PDB entry 6G4F | X-ray diffraction, 2.50 A resolution | chains A and B

Chain A (and B):
Molecule: Aspartate aminotransferase family protein
From: Pseudomonas sp
Notes: chain B of this document is another copy of the same molecule, construct and numbering; everything in this record applies to it too
Reference sequence: A0A2D8IND4 (A0A2D8IND4_PSESP); residue numbers follow UniProt; this construct covers 1-455
Amino-acid sequence (464 residues; numbered 1 to 464; the number before each row is that of its first residue):
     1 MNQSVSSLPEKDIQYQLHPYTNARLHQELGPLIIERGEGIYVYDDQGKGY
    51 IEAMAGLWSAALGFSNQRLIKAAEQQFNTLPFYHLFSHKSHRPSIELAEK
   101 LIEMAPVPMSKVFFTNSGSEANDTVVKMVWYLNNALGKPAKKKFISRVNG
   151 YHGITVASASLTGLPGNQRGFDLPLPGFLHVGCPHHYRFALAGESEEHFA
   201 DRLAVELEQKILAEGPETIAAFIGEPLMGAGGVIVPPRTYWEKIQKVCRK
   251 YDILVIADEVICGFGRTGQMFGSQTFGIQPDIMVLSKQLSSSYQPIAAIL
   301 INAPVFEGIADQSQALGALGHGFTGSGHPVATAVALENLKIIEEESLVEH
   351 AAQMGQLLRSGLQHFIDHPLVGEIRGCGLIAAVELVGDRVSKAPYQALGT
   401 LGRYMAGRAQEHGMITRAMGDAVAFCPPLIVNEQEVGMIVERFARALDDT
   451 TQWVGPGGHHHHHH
Unresolved in the structure: 1-5, 457-464 (chain B: 1-5, 459-464)
Construct notes: expression tag (456-464)
Ligand contacts:
  - pyridoxal phosphate (PLP): Gly322, Phe323, Thr324
  - 4'-deoxy-4'-aminopyridoxal-5'-phosphate (PMP): Ser117, Gly118, Ser119, Asn122, Tyr151, His152, Gly153, Glu225, Asp258, Val260, Ile261, Lys287
What the authors report for this chain:
  - specificity-determining residues: Ser87 (proposed by the authors, not directly observed)

How chain A and chain B interact:
Residue-residue contacts - 260 pairs, chain A then chain B:
  Leu8(A) with Arg92(B); Ile95(B)
  Lys11(A) with Ile95(B); Glu99(B), salt bridge
  Asp12(A) with Ser90(B), hydrogen bond; Ile95(B)
  Ile13(A) with Lys111(B)
  Gln14(A) with Ser110(B); Lys111(B), hydrogen bond (backbone-side chain)
  Tyr15(A) with Ala98(B), hydrophobic; Glu99(B); Ile102(B), hydrophobic; Glu103(B), hydrogen bond; Ser110(B); Lys111(B); Val112(B), hydrogen bond (backbone-backbone)
  Gln16(A) with Leu85(B); Ser90(B), hydrogen bond; Ser94(B), hydrogen bond; Ile95(B); Ala98(B); Lys111(B); Val112(B); Phe114(B)
  Leu17(A) with Val112(B), hydrogen bond (backbone-backbone); Phe113(B); Met128(B), hydrophobic; Ile301(B), hydrophobic
  His18(A) with Leu85(B), hydrogen bond (side chain-backbone); Lys89(B), hydrogen bond (side chain-backbone); Ser90(B); Leu319(B)
  Pro19(A) with Leu85(B); Phe86(B); Ser87(B); Phe113(B); His321(B); Gly322(B)
  Tyr20(A) with Phe86(B), hydrophobic; Ser87(B), hydrogen bond (backbone-backbone); Leu319(B), hydrogen bond (backbone-backbone); Gly320(B); His321(B), hydrogen bond (backbone-backbone); Gly322(B)
  Thr21(A) with Phe86(B); Ser87(B), hydrogen bond (side chain-backbone); His88(B), hydrogen bond (side chain-backbone); Ala318(B); Leu319(B), hydrogen bond (backbone-backbone)
  Asn22(A) with Ser313(B); Gln314(B); Gly317(B); Ala318(B)
  Ala23(A) with Ala310(B), hydrophobic; Ser313(B), hydrogen bond (backbone-side chain)
  Arg24(A) with Phe306(B); Glu307(B), salt bridge; Ala310(B); Asp311(B), salt bridge; Gln314(B)
  His26(A) with His88(B), hydrogen bond
  Gln27(A) with Phe306(B)
  Pro31(A) with His88(B); Ser90(B)
  Leu32(A) with His88(B), hydrogen bond (backbone-backbone); Lys89(B); Ser90(B), hydrogen bond (backbone-backbone)
  Ile33(A) with Ser90(B)
  Ile34(A) with Leu80(B); Tyr83(B), hydrophobic; Ser90(B), hydrogen bond (backbone-backbone); His91(B)
  Glu35(A) with Thr79(B); Leu80(B)
  Arg36(A) with Thr79(B); Leu80(B)
  Gly37(A) with Thr79(B), hydrogen bond (backbone-backbone); Leu80(B)
  Glu52(A) with Tyr83(B), hydrogen bond
  Gly56(A) with Phe82(B); His84(B)
  Leu57(A) with Phe82(B); His84(B); Phe86(B), hydrophobic; Thr324(B)
  Ser59(A) with Phe82(B)
  Phe64(A) with Pro81(B); Phe82(B)
  Gln67(A) with Asn78(B), hydrogen bond
  Ile70(A) with Phe77(B); Asn78(B)
  Ala73(A) with Phe77(B), hydrophobic
  Phe77(A) with Ile70(B); Ala73(B), hydrophobic; Tyr293(B); Gln294(B)
  Asn78(A) with Gln67(B), hydrogen bond; Ile70(B)
  Thr79(A) with Glu35(B); Arg36(B); Gly37(B), hydrogen bond (backbone-backbone)
  Leu80(A) with Ile34(B); Glu35(B); Arg36(B); Gly37(B)
  Pro81(A) with Phe64(B); Tyr293(B)
  Phe82(A) with Gly56(B); Leu57(B); Ser59(B); Phe64(B); Ser292(B)
  Tyr83(A) with Ile34(B), hydrophobic; Glu52(B), hydrogen bond; Ile415(B)
  His84(A) with Gly56(B); Leu57(B)
  Leu85(A) with Gln16(B); His18(B), hydrogen bond (backbone-side chain); Pro19(B); Thr21(B)
  Phe86(A) with Pro19(B); Tyr20(B), hydrophobic; Thr21(B); Leu57(B), hydrophobic; Arg417(B)
  Ser87(A) with Pro19(B); Tyr20(B), hydrogen bond (backbone-backbone); Thr21(B), hydrogen bond (backbone-side chain); Arg417(B), hydrogen bond
  His88(A) with Thr21(B), hydrogen bond (backbone-side chain); Leu25(B); His26(B), hydrogen bond; Pro31(B); Leu32(B), hydrogen bond (backbone-backbone)
  Lys89(A) with His18(B), hydrogen bond (backbone-side chain); Leu32(B); Gln410(B)
  Ser90(A) with Asp12(B), hydrogen bond; Gln16(B); His18(B); Pro31(B); Leu32(B), hydrogen bond (backbone-backbone); Ile33(B); Ile34(B), hydrogen bond (backbone-backbone)
  His91(A) with Ile34(B)
  Arg92(A) with Leu8(B)
  Ser94(A) with Gln16(B), hydrogen bond
  Ile95(A) with Leu8(B); Lys11(B); Asp12(B); Gln16(B)
  Ala98(A) with Tyr15(B), hydrophobic; Gln16(B)
  Glu99(A) with Lys11(B), salt bridge; Tyr15(B)
  Ile102(A) with Tyr15(B), hydrophobic
  Ser110(A) with Gln14(B)
  Lys111(A) with Ile13(B); Gln14(B), hydrogen bond (side chain-backbone); Tyr15(B); Gln16(B)
  Val112(A) with Tyr15(B), hydrogen bond (backbone-backbone); Gln16(B); Leu17(B), hydrogen bond (backbone-backbone)
  Phe113(A) with Leu17(B); Pro19(B)
  Phe114(A) with Gln16(B)
  Asn116(A) with Asn116(B); Ser117(B); Pro295(B)
  Ser117(A) with Asn116(B); Glu120(B), hydrogen bond
  Ser119(A) with Phe323(B)
  Glu120(A) with Ser117(B), hydrogen bond; Glu120(B)
  Asp123(A) with Thr155(B); Val156(B), hydrogen bond (side chain-backbone)
  Lys127(A) with Ile154(B), hydrogen bond (side chain-backbone); Val156(B); Ala159(B); Phe171(B)
  Met128(A) with Leu17(B), hydrophobic
  Trp130(A) with Gly170(B); Phe171(B)
  Tyr131(A) with Gly170(B); Phe171(B), hydrophobic
  Asn134(A) with Gly170(B), hydrogen bond (side chain-backbone); Asp172(B), hydrogen bond
  Lys142(A) with Asp172(B), salt bridge
  Tyr151(A) with Gly322(B)
  Ile154(A) with Lys127(B), hydrogen bond (backbone-side chain); His321(B), hydrogen bond (backbone-side chain); Gly322(B); Phe323(B), hydrophobic
  Thr155(A) with Asp123(B)
  Val156(A) with Asp123(B), hydrogen bond (backbone-side chain); Lys127(B); Ala157(B), hydrophobic
  Ala157(A) with Val156(B), hydrophobic
  Ala159(A) with Lys127(B)
  Gly166(A) with Gly320(B)
  Asn167(A) with Gly320(B), hydrogen bond (side chain-backbone)
  Arg169(A) with Tyr131(B); Leu316(B)
  Gly170(A) with Trp130(B); Tyr131(B); Asn134(B), hydrogen bond (backbone-side chain)
  Phe171(A) with Lys127(B); Trp130(B); Tyr131(B), hydrophobic; Gly320(B)
  Asp172(A) with Asn134(B), hydrogen bond; Lys142(B), salt bridge
  Lys287(A) with Thr324(B), hydrogen bond
  Ser292(A) with Phe82(B); His328(B), hydrogen bond (backbone-side chain)
  Tyr293(A) with Phe77(B); Pro81(B); His328(B), hydrogen bond (backbone-side chain)
  Gln294(A) with Phe77(B); Gln294(B), hydrogen bond
  Pro295(A) with Asn116(B)
  Ile301(A) with Leu17(B), hydrophobic
  Phe306(A) with Gln27(B)
  Glu307(A) with Arg24(B), salt bridge
  Ala310(A) with Ala23(B), hydrophobic; Arg24(B)
  Asp311(A) with Arg24(B), salt bridge
  Ser313(A) with Asn22(B); Ala23(B), hydrogen bond (side chain-backbone)
  Gln314(A) with Asn22(B); Arg24(B)
  Leu316(A) with Arg169(B)
  Gly317(A) with Asn22(B)
  Ala318(A) with Thr21(B); Asn22(B)
  Leu319(A) with Tyr20(B), hydrogen bond (backbone-backbone); Thr21(B), hydrogen bond (backbone-backbone)
  Gly320(A) with Tyr20(B); Gly166(B); Asn167(B); Phe171(B)
  His321(A) with Pro19(B); Tyr20(B), hydrogen bond (backbone-backbone); Ile154(B), hydrogen bond (side chain-backbone)
  Gly322(A) with Pro19(B); Tyr20(B); Tyr151(B); Ile154(B)
  Phe323(A) with Ser119(B); Ile154(B), hydrophobic
  Thr324(A) with Leu57(B); Lys287(B)
  His328(A) with Ser292(B), hydrogen bond (side chain-backbone); Tyr293(B), hydrogen bond (side chain-backbone)
  Gln410(A) with Lys89(B)
  Ile415(A) with Tyr83(B)
  Arg417(A) with Phe86(B); Ser87(B), hydrogen bond
Interface residues without a listed pair, chain A (120 interface residues in all): Leu25, Gly30, Val42, Ala55, Ser65, Glu96, Val126, Leu173, Leu175, Ser291, Ile309, Gln312, Ser326, Val330
Interface residues without a listed pair, chain B (119 interface residues in all): Gly30, Val42, Ala55, Ser65, Glu96, Val126, Leu173, Leu175, Ser291, Ile309, Val330

Overview:
Chain A and chain B form an interface of 120 and 119 residues respectively, with 65 hydrogen bonds and 8 salt
bridges. Polar pairs include Lys11(A)-Glu99(B), Arg24(A)-Glu307(B) and Arg24(A)-Asp311(B). Ligands of chain A:
4'-deoxy-4'-aminopyridoxal-5'-phosphate and pyridoxal phosphate. The paper reports the specificity determinant
Ser87(A).
Chain A and chain B are both Aspartate aminotransferase family protein (Pseudomonas sp); the structure,
Crystal structure of the omega TRANSAMINASE FROM PSEUDOMONAS Jessenii in complex with PMP, was determined by
X-ray diffraction, deposited together with 6G4B, 6G4C, 6G4D and 6G4E.
